PDB entry 7EHV | X-ray diffraction, 2.61 A resolution | chains A and B

# Chain A (and B)
Name: Bifunctional methylenetetrahydrofolate dehydrogenase/cyclohydrolase, mitochondrial
Organism: Homo sapiens
Notes: EC 1.5.1.15, 3.5.4.9; chain B of this document is another copy of the same molecule, construct and numbering; everything in this record applies to it too
Reference sequence: P13995 (MTDC_HUMAN); residues 36-350 here = UniProt positions 36-350
Amino-acid sequence (315 residues; row label = number of the first residue in the row):
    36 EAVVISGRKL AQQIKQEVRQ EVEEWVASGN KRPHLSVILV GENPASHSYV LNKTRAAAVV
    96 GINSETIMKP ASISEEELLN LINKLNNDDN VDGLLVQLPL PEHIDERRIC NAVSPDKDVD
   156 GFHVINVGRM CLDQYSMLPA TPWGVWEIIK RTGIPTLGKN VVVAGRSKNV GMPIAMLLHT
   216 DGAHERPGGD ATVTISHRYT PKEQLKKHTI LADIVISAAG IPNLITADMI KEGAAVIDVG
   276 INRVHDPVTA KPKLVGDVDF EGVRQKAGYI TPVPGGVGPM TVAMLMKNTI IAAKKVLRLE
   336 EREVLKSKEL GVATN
Not modelled in the structure: 218-221, 279-286, 331-350 (chain B: 218-221, 280-286, 331-350)
UniProt features mapped onto this chain:
  - binding site (substrate): Tyr-84 to Lys-88, Val-131 to Leu-133, Pro-309 to Gly-313
  - binding site (NAD(+)): Gly-200 to Ser-202, Arg-233
  - modified residue: Lys-50 (N6-acetyllysine)
  - cross-link: Lys-50 (Glycyl lysine isopeptide (Lys-Gly) (interchain with G-Cter in SUMO2))
  - mutagenesis: Asp-168 (D168A: Significant loss of NAD and NADP-dependent dehydrogenase specific activity; D168E: Complete loss of NAD and NADP-dependent dehydrogenase specific activity ...), Arg-201 (R201A/S/K: Complete loss of NAD and NADP-dependent dehydrogenase specific activity), Asp-225 (D225A/S/E: Complete loss of NAD and NADP-dependent dehydrogenase specific activity; D225N: 84% decrease in NAD-dependent dehydrogenase specific activity ...), Arg-233 (R233A: Significant loss of NAD and NADP-dependent dehydrogenase specific activity; R233K: 50% decrease in NAD and NADP-dependent dehydrogenase specific activity. Reduced affinity for magnesium ...)
Small-molecule neighbours:
  - J49 ((2S)-2-[[4-[(4-azanyl-6-oxidanyl-pyrimidin-5-yl)carbamoylamino]phenyl]carbonylamino]pentanedioic acid): Ser-83, Tyr-84, Asn-87, Lys-88, Leu-130, Val-131, Gln-132, Leu-133, Asp-155, Phe-157, Ile-276, Pro-309, Gly-310, Gly-311, Gly-313, Pro-314, Thr-316, Val-317
  - J4L (1-(3,4-dichlorobenzyl)-8-(((1R,4R)-4-hydroxycyclohexyl)amino)-3,7-dimethyl-3,7-dihydro-1H-purine-2,6-dione), molecule 1: Leu-133, Glu-141, Gly-156, Phe-157, Val-162, Met-165, Cys-166, Pro-174, Pro-177, Lys-203, Asn-204, Val-205, Met-207, Pro-208, Met-211
  - J4L, molecule 2: Cys-166, Leu-167, Met-211
From the paper describing this entry:
  - conformationally variable residues (side-chain flip): Arg-142
  - specificity-determining residues: Glu-141, Arg-142, Phe-157 (by similarity / conservation)

# Chain A / chain B interface
Pairs across the interface - 76 pairs, chain A then chain B:
  Arg-142(A) / Asp-168(B)
  Arg-142(A) / Gln-169(B)
  Asn-146(A) / Gln-169(B)  hydrogen bond
  Val-159(A) / Ile-160(B)
  Val-159(A) / Gly-163(B)
  Val-159(A) / Arg-164(B)
  Val-159(A) / Leu-167(B)  hydrophobic
  Val-159(A) / Gln-169(B)
  Ile-160(A) / Val-159(B)  hydrophobic
  Ile-160(A) / Ile-160(B)  hydrophobic
  Val-162(A) / Cys-166(B)  hydrophobic
  Val-162(A) / Leu-167(B)  hydrophobic
  Gly-163(A) / Val-159(B)
  Gly-163(A) / Gly-163(B)
  Arg-164(A) / Val-159(B)
  Cys-166(A) / Val-162(B)  hydrophobic
  Cys-166(A) / Cys-166(B)  disulfide
  Cys-166(A) / Lys-203(B)  hydrogen bond (backbone-side chain)
  Leu-167(A) / Val-159(B)  hydrophobic
  Asp-168(A) / Lys-203(B)  salt bridge
  Gln-169(A) / Arg-142(B)
  Gln-169(A) / Asn-146(B)  hydrogen bond
  Gln-169(A) / Val-159(B)
  Gly-193(A) / Tyr-234(B)
  Asn-195(A) / His-243(B)  hydrogen bond
  Lys-203(A) / Met-165(B)  hydrogen bond (side chain-backbone)
  Lys-203(A) / Cys-166(B)  hydrogen bond (side chain-backbone)
  Lys-203(A) / Asp-168(B)  salt bridge
  Lys-203(A) / Met-211(B)
  Lys-203(A) / Thr-215(B)
  Asn-204(A) / Leu-167(B)
  Met-207(A) / Met-207(B)  hydrophobic
  Met-207(A) / Met-211(B)  hydrophobic
  Met-211(A) / Met-207(B)  hydrophobic
  Met-211(A) / Met-211(B)  hydrophobic
  His-214(A) / Ile-230(B)
  His-214(A) / Ser-231(B)
  His-214(A) / His-232(B)  hydrogen bond (backbone-side chain)
  Thr-215(A) / Lys-203(B)
  Asp-216(A) / His-232(B)  salt bridge
  Asp-216(A) / Arg-233(B)  salt bridge
  Asp-225(A) / His-232(B)  salt bridge
  Asp-225(A) / Tyr-234(B)
  Thr-227(A) / Thr-229(B)
  Thr-227(A) / Ile-230(B)
  Thr-227(A) / Ser-231(B)
  Thr-227(A) / His-232(B)
  Thr-227(A) / Thr-235(B)  hydrogen bond
  Val-228(A) / Val-228(B)
  Val-228(A) / Thr-229(B)
  Val-228(A) / Ile-230(B)  hydrogen bond (backbone-backbone)
  Thr-229(A) / Thr-227(B)
  Thr-229(A) / Val-228(B)
  Thr-229(A) / Thr-229(B)  hydrogen bond
  Thr-229(A) / His-243(B)
  Ile-230(A) / His-214(B)
  Ile-230(A) / Thr-227(B)
  Ile-230(A) / Val-228(B)  hydrogen bond (backbone-backbone)
  Ser-231(A) / His-214(B)
  Ser-231(A) / Thr-227(B)
  His-232(A) / His-214(B)
  His-232(A) / Asp-216(B)  salt bridge
  His-232(A) / Asp-225(B)  salt bridge
  His-232(A) / Ala-226(B)
  His-232(A) / Thr-227(B)  hydrogen bond (backbone-side chain)
  Arg-233(A) / Asp-216(B)  salt bridge
  Tyr-234(A) / Leu-192(B)  hydrophobic
  Tyr-234(A) / Gly-193(B)
  Tyr-234(A) / Asp-225(B)
  Thr-235(A) / Gly-193(B)  hydrogen bond (side chain-backbone)
  Thr-235(A) / Thr-227(B)  hydrogen bond
  Gln-239(A) / Asn-195(B)  hydrogen bond
  Lys-242(A) / Leu-246(B)
  His-243(A) / Asn-195(B)  hydrogen bond
  Leu-246(A) / Lys-242(B)
  Leu-246(A) / His-243(B)
Other interface residues (no listed pair), chain A (37 interface residues in all): Phe-157, Ala-210, Ala-226
Other interface residues (no listed pair), chain B (37 interface residues in all): Phe-157, Gln-239
Disulfides between the chains: Cys-166(A)/Cys-166(B)

# Overview
The chain A/chain B interface involves 37 residues from each chain; the contacts include 1 disulfide bond, 16
hydrogen bonds and 8 salt bridges. Among the polar pairs are Asp-168(A)/Lys-203(B), Asp-216(A)/His-232(B) and
Asp-216(A)/Arg-233(B). Chain A binds compound J4L and compound J49. From the paper: specificity determinants
Glu-141(A), Arg-142(A) and Phe-157(A); conformational variability at Arg-142(A).
Chain A and chain B are both Bifunctional methylenetetrahydrofolate dehydrogenase/cyclohydrolase,
mitochondrial (Homo sapiens); the structure, Human MTHFD2 in complex with compound 21 and 3, was determined by
X-ray diffraction (same publication as 7EHJ, 7EHM and 7EHN).
